9IVS - chains R and W of the 24 polymer chains in the assembly; structure by electron microscopy, 2.97 A resolution.

[Chain R]
Molecule: Ras GTPase-activating protein-binding protein 1
Organism: Homo sapiens
Notes: EC 3.6.4.12, 3.6.4.13
UniProtKB: Q13283 (G3BP1_HUMAN); residue numbers follow UniProt; this construct covers 1-138
Chain sequence (141 residues; numbered -2 to 138; the number before each row is that of its first residue; numbers below 1 keep their minus sign (Gly-2 is residue -2)):
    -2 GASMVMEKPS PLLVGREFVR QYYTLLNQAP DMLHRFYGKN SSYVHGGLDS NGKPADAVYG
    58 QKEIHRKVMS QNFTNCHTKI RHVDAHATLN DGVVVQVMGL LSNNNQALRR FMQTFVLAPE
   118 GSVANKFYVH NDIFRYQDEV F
Disordered / not traced: -2 to 0
Sequence notes: expression tag (-2 to 0)
Curated features (UniProtKB/Swiss-Prot):
  - cross-link (Glycyl lysine isopeptide (Lys-Gly)): Lys36 (interchain with G-Cter in ubiquitin), Lys50 (interchain with G-Cter in ubiquitin), Lys59 (interchain with G-Cter in ubiquitin), Lys64 (interchain with G-Cter in ubiquitin), Lys76 (interchain with G-Cter in ubiquitin), Lys123 (interchain with G-Cter in ubiquitin)
  - natural variant: Arg78 (R78C: Found in a patient with a neurodevelopmental disorder; uncertain significance), Arg132 (R132I: Found in a patient with a neurodevelopmental disorder; uncertain significance)
  - mutagenesis: Phe15 (F15W: Decreased interaction with USP10), Phe33 (F33W: Abolished interaction with CAPRIN1 and ability to undergo liquid-liquid phase separation. Abolished interaction with USP10), Lys36 (K36R: In 10KR; abolished ubiquitination in response to heat shock, leading to decreased stress granule disassembly when associated with R-50, R-59, R-64, R-76, R-123, R-353, R-357, R-376 and R-393 ...), Lys50 (K50R: In 10KR; abolished ubiquitination in response to heat shock, leading to decreased stress granule disassembly when associated with R-36, R-59, R-64, R-76, R-123, R-353, R-357, R-376 and R-393 ...), Lys59 (K59R: In 10KR; abolished ubiquitination in response to heat shock, leading to decreased stress granule disassembly when associated with R-36, R-50, R-64, R-76, R-123, R-353, R-357, R-376 and R-393 ...), Lys64 (K64R: In 10KR; abolished ubiquitination in response to heat shock, leading to decreased stress granule disassembly when associated with R-36, R-50, R-59, R-76, R-123, R-353, R-357, R-376 and R-393 ...), Lys76 (K76R: In 10KR; abolished ubiquitination in response to heat shock, leading to decreased stress granule disassembly when associated with R-36, R-50, R-59, R-64, R-123, R-353, R-357, R-376 and R-393 ...), Lys123 (K123R: In 10KR; abolished ubiquitination in response to heat shock, leading to decreased stress granule disassembly when associated with R-36, R-50, R-59, R-64, R-76, R-353, R-357, R-376 and R-393 ...), Phe124 (F124W: Does not affect interaction with USP10)

[Chain W]
Molecule: Polyprotein P1234
Organism: Chikungunya virus
UniProtKB: A0A0U5KFN5 (A0A0U5KFN5_CHIKV); residues 468-511 here correspond to UniProt positions 1801-1844 (UniProt number = residue number + 1333)
Chain sequence (54 residues; row label = number of the first residue in the row):
   464 GPLGSETFPI TFGDFNDGEI ESLSSELLTF GDFLPGEVDD LTDSDWSTHH HHHH
Disordered / not traced: 464-471, 510-517
Sequence notes: expression tag (464-467, 512-517)

[Chain R / chain W interface]
Contacting residue pairs (39; chain R residue first):
  Met3(R) with Ser487(W)
  Val11(R) with Leu491(W), hydrophobic; Phe493(W)
  Glu14(R) with Leu491(W); Phe493(W)
  Phe15(R) with Phe493(W)
  Arg17(R) with Asp502(W), salt bridge; Thr505(W)
  Gln18(R) with Phe493(W); Val501(W)
  Thr21(R) with Thr505(W), hydrogen bond
  Leu22(R) with Phe496(W), hydrophobic; Leu504(W), hydrophobic; Thr505(W)
  Gln25(R) with Leu504(W); Thr505(W), hydrogen bond (side chain-backbone); Ser507(W), hydrogen bond; Asp508(W), hydrogen bond
  Met29(R) with Phe496(W); Glu500(W)
  Arg32(R) with Gly494(W); Asp495(W), salt bridge; Phe496(W); Glu500(W), salt bridge
  Phe33(R) with Phe493(W), hydrophobic; Gly494(W); Phe496(W), hydrophobic
  Ala121(R) with Glu489(W)
  Asn122(R) with Glu489(W); Leu490(W); Leu491(W); Thr492(W), hydrogen bond (backbone-backbone)
  Lys123(R) with Thr492(W); Gly494(W); Asp495(W)
  Phe124(R) with Leu491(W), hydrophobic; Thr492(W), hydrogen bond (backbone-backbone); Phe493(W); Gly494(W), hydrogen bond (backbone-backbone)
Interface residues without a listed pair, chain R (20 interface residues in all): Pro6, Leu114, Val120, Tyr125

[Summary]
Chain R and chain W form an interface of 20 and 16 residues respectively, with 7 hydrogen bonds and 3 salt
bridges. Polar contacts include Arg17(R)-Asp502(W), Arg32(R)-Asp495(W) and Arg32(R)-Glu500(W). From UniProt: 9
mutagenesis sites on chain R.
Chain R is Ras GTPase-activating protein-binding protein 1 (Homo sapiens) and chain W is Polyprotein P1234
(Chikungunya virus); the structure, Cryo-EM structure of the CHIKV nsP3 peptide in complex with the NTF2L
domain of G3BP1 (Conformation ..., was determined by electron microscopy (same publication as 9IVQ, 9IVR and
9J5S).
